Entry 7M68 (electron microscopy, 4.04 A resolution (low resolution: residue-level contacts below are approximate; hydrogen-bond / salt-bridge calls are withheld)); this record covers chain A.

== Chain A ==
Protein: Metal resistance protein YCF1
From: Saccharomyces cerevisiae S288C
Notes: EC 7.2.2.2, 7.6.2.3
UniProtKB: P39109 (YCFI_YEAST); residue numbers follow UniProt; this construct covers 1-1515
Amino-acid sequence (1559 residues; numbered -22 to 1536; the number before each row is that of its first residue; numbers below 1 keep their minus sign (Ala-22 is residue -22)):
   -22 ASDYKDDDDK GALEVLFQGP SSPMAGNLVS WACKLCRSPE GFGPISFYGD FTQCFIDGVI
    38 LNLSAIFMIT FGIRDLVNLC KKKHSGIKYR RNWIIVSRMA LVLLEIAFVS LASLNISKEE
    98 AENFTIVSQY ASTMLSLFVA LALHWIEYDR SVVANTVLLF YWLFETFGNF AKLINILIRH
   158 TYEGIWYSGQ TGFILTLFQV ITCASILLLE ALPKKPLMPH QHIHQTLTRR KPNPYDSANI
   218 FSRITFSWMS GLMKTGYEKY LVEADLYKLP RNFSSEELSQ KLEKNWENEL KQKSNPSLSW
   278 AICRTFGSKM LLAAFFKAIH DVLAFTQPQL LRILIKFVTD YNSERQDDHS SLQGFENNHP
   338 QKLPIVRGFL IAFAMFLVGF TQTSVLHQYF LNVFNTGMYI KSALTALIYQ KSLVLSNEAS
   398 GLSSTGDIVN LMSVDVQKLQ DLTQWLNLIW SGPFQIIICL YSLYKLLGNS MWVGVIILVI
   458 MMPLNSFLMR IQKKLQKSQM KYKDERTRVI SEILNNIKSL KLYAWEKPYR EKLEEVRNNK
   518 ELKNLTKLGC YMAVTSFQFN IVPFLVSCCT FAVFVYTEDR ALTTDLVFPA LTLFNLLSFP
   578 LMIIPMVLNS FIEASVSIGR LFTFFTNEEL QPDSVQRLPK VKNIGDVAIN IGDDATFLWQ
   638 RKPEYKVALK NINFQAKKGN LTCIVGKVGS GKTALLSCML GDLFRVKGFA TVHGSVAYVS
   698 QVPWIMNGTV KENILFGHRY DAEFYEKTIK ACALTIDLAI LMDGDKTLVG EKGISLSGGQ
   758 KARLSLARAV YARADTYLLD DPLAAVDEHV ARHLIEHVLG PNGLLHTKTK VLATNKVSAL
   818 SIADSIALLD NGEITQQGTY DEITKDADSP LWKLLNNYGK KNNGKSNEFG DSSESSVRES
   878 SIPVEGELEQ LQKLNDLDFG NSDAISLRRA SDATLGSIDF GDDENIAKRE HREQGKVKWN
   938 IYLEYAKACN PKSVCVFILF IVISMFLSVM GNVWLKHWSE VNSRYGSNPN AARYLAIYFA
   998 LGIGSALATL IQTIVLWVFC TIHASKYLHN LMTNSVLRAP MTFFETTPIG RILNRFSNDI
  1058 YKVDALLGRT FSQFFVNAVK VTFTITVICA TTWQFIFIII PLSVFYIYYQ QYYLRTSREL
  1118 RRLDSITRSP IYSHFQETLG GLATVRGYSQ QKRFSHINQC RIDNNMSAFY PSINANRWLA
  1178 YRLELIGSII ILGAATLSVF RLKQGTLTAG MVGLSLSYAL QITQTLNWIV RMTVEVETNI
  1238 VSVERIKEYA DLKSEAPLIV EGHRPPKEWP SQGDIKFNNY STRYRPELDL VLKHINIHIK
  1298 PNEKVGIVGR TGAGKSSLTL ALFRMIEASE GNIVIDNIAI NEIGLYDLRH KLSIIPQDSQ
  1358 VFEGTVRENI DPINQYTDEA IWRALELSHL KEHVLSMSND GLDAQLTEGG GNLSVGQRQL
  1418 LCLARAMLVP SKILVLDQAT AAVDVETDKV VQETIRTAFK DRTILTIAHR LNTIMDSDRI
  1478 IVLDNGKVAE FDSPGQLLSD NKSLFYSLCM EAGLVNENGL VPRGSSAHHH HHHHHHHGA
Disordered / not traced: -22 to 16, 125-132, 329-340, 852-900, 1259-1267, 1485-1536
Sequence notes: expression tag (-22 to 0, 1516-1536); engineered mutation Gln1435 (Glu in P39109)
Modified residues: Ser908 (phosphoserine; SEP); Thr911 (phosphothreonine; TPO); Ser914 (phosphoserine; SEP)
Cystine bridges: Cys946-Cys1017
What the authors report for this chain:
  - mutagenesis - R716A (30% loss), S908A (80% loss), T911A (50% loss), E1435Q: decreased catalytic activity
  - post-translational modification sites: Ser908, Thr911, Ser914
  - contacts within the chain: Phe713-Arg765 (cation-pi contact), Phe713-Arg1150 (cation-pi contact), Arg716-Ser908, Arg716-Thr911, Phe917-Leu1120
  - mutagenesis - S914A: unchanged catalytic activity
  - mutagenesis - R206A, S908A/T911A: decreased stability
  - mutagenesis - R206E: increased catalytic activity
  - conformationally variable residues: Gly918, Gly932
  - post-translational modification sites: Ser251, Ser903 (citing earlier work)

== Summary ==
From the paper: R716A, S908A and T911A, among others, reduce catalytic activity; modification sites Ser908,
Thr911 and Ser914 among others; 8 substitutions were tested in all.
Chain A is Metal resistance protein YCF1 (Saccharomyces cerevisiae S288C); the structure, E1435Q Ycf1 mutant
in inward-facing narrow conformation, was determined by electron microscopy (same publication as 7M69).
